Entry 6VPO (electron microscopy, 4.40 A resolution (low resolution: residue-level contacts below are approximate; hydrogen-bond / salt-bridge calls are withheld)); this record covers chains A and C of the 3 polymer chains in the assembly.

Chain A:
Molecule: Tubulin alpha-1A chain
Source organism: Sus scrofa
UniProt: P02550 (TBA1A_PIG); residue numbers follow UniProt; this construct covers 1-451
Amino-acid sequence (451 residues; numbered 1 to 451; the number before each row is that of its first residue):
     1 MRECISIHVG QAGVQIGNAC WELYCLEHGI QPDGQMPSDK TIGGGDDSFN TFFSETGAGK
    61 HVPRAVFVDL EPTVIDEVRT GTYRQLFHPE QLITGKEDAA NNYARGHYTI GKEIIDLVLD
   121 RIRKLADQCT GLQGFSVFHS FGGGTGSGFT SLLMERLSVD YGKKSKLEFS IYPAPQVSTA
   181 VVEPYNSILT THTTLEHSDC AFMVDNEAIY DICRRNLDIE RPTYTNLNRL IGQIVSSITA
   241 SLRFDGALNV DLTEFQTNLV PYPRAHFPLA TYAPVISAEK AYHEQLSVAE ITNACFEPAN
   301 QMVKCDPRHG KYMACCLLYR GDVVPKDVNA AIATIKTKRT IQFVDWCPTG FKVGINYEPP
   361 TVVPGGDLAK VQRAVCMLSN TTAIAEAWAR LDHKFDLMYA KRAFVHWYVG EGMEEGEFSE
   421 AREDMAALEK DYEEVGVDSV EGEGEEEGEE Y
Unresolved in the structure: 1, 39-48, 279-284, 440-451
Curated features (UniProtKB/Swiss-Prot):
  - active site: Glu-254
  - binding site (GTP): Gly-10, Gln-11, Ala-12, Gln-15, Glu-71, Ala-99, Ser-140, Gly-143, Gly-144, Thr-145, Gly-146, Thr-179, Glu-183, Asn-206, Tyr-224, Asn-228, Leu-252
  - binding site (Mg(2+)): Glu-71
  - site: Tyr-451 (Involved in polymerization)
  - modified residue: Lys-40 (N6-acetyllysine), Tyr-282 (3'-nitrotyrosine), Ser-439 (Phosphoserine), Glu-443 (5-glutamyl polyglutamate), Glu-445 (5-glutamyl polyglutamate), Tyr-451 (3'-nitrotyrosine)
Residues lining bound ligands: GTP (guanosine-5'-triphosphate): Gly-10, Gln-11, Ala-12, Gln-15, Ile-16, Asp-69, Glu-71, Asp-98, Ala-99, Ala-100, Asn-101, Ser-140, Gly-143, Gly-144, Thr-145, Gly-146, Ile-171, Thr-179, Glu-183, Asn-206, Tyr-224, Leu-227, Asn-228

Chain C:
Molecule: Kinesin-like protein Klp61F
Source organism: Drosophila melanogaster
UniProt: P46863 (KL61_DROME); numbering as in UniProt (aligned over 1-369)
Amino-acid sequence (377 residues; row label = number of the first residue in the row):
     1 MDISGGNTSR QPQKKSNQNI QVYVRVRPLN SRERCIRSAE VVDVVGPREV VTRHTLDSKL
    61 TKKFTFDRSF GPESKQCDVY SVVVSPLIEE VLNGYNCTVF AYGQTGTGKT HTMVGNETAE
   121 LKSSWEDDSD IGIIPRALSH LFDELRMMEV EYTMRISYLE LYNEELCDLL STDDTTKIRI
   181 FDDSTKKGSV IIQGLEEIPV HSKDDVYKLL EKGKERRKTA TTLMNAQSSR SHTVFSIVVH
   241 IRENGIEGED MLKIGKLNLV DLAGSENVSK AGNEKGIRVR ETVNINQSLL TLGRVITALV
   301 DRAPHVPYRE SKLTRLLQES LGGRTKTSII ATISPGHKDI EETLSTLEYA HRAKNIQNKP
   361 EVNQKLTKKL EHHHHHH
Unresolved in the structure: 1-17, 119-124, 244-249, 275, 361-377
Sequence notes: expression tag (370-377)
Curated features (UniProtKB/Swiss-Prot):
  - binding site (ATP): Gly-103 to Thr-110
Residues lining bound ligands: AMP-PNP (ANP; phosphoaminophosphonic acid-adenylate ester): Arg-25, Pro-28, Pro-72, Gln-76, Gln-104, Thr-105, Gly-106, Thr-107, Gly-108, Lys-109, Thr-110, His-111, Asn-225, Gln-227, Ser-228, Ser-229, Leu-262, Gly-264

How chain A and chain C interact:
Pairs across the interface (21):
  Tyr-108(A) with Val-268(C); Ser-269(C); Asn-273(C)
  Lys-401(A) with Arg-294(C)
  Arg-402(A) with Arg-294(C); Tyr-349(C)
  Val-405(A) with Leu-290(C)
  His-406(A) with Leu-290(C)
  Val-409(A) with Asn-286(C); Leu-290(C)
  Gly-410(A) with Val-283(C)
  Glu-411(A) with Val-268(C)
  Gly-412(A) with Val-268(C)
  Glu-414(A) with Ser-265(C); Glu-266(C); Asn-267(C); Glu-342(C)
  Glu-415(A) with Ser-345(C)
  Gly-416(A) with Glu-341(C); Glu-342(C)
  Glu-420(A) with Glu-341(C)
Interface residues without a listed pair, chain A (16 interface residues in all): Ala-403, Met-413, Ser-419
Interface residues without a listed pair, chain C (17 interface residues in all): Val-279, Gln-287, Ile-340

Overview:
16 residues of chain A face 17 of chain C across their interface. Ligands of chain A: GTP. Ligands of chain C:
AMP-PNP. From UniProt: active-site residue Glu-254(A), 17 GTP-binding residues and Mg2+-binding residue
Glu-71(A) on chain A; 8 ATP-binding residues on chain C.
Chain A is Tubulin alpha-1A chain (Sus scrofa) and chain C is Kinesin-like protein Klp61F (Drosophila
melanogaster); the structure, Cryo-EM structure of microtubule-bound KLP61F motor domain in the AMPPNP state,
was determined by electron microscopy together with 6VPP from the same study.
